PDB entry 7P80 | X-ray diffraction, 2.98 A resolution | chains C and I of the 9 polymer chains in the assembly

# Chain C
Molecule: ATP-dependent Clp protease proteolytic subunit
Organism: Bacillus subtilis (strain 168)
Notes: EC 3.4.21.92
UniProtKB: P80244 (CLPP_BACSU); residues 1-191 here correspond to UniProt positions 2-192 (UniProt number = residue number + 1)
Chain sequence (199 residues; numbered 1 to 199; the number before each row is that of its first residue):
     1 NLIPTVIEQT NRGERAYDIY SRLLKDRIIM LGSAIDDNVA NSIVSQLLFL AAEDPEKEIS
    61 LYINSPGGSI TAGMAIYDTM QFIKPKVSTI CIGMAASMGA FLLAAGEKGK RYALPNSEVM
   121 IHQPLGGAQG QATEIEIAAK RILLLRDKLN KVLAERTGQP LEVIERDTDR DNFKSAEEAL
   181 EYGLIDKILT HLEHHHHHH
Unresolved in the structure: 1-18, 124-135, 192-199
Differences from the reference sequence: expression tag (192-199)
UniProt features mapped onto this chain:
  - active site: Ser97 (Nucleophile), His122

# Chain I
Molecule: ADEP2
Chain sequence (7 residues; each row starts with the number of its first residue):
     1 XXSPXAX
Modified residues: CXP (cyclohexane propionic acid) at position 1, WFP (3,5-difluoro-L-phenylalanine) at position 2, YCP ((2S)-piperidine-2-carboxylic acid) at position 5, MP8 ((4R)-4-methyl-L-proline) at position 7
Glycans and other covalent adducts: covalent link Ser3-MP8_7

# How chain C and chain I interact
Pairs across the interface (9):
  Val44(C) - WFP_2(I)
  Leu48(C) - CXP_1(I)
  Leu48(C) - WFP_2(I)
  Phe49(C) - CXP_1(I)
  Ala52(C) - CXP_1(I)
  Asp78(C) - WFP_2(I)
  Thr79(C) - WFP_2(I)
  Phe82(C) - WFP_2(I)
  Phe82(C) - Pro4(I)
Other interface residues (no listed pair), chain C (8 interface residues in all): Lys84
Other interface residues (no listed pair), chain I (4 interface residues in all): Ser3

# Summary
Chain C and chain I form an interface of 8 and 4 residues respectively. Curated annotation (UniProt) lists
active-site residues Ser97(C) and His122(C) on chain C.
Here chain C is ATP-dependent Clp protease proteolytic subunit (Bacillus subtilis (strain 168)) and chain I is
ADEP2. Entry 7P80 (Crystal structure of ClpP from Bacillus subtilis in complex with ADEP2 (compressed state))
was determined by X-ray diffraction, deposited together with 7FEP, 7FEQ, 7FER, 7FES and 7P81.
